PDB entry 9KSH | X-ray diffraction, 1.91 A resolution | chain A

# Chain A
Molecule: 3C-like proteinase nsp5
From: Severe acute respiratory syndrome coronavirus 2
Notes: EC 3.4.22.69
Reference sequence: P0DTD1 (R1AB_SARS2); residues 1-302 here correspond to UniProt positions 3264-3565 (UniProt number = residue number + 3263)
Amino-acid sequence (302 residues; each row starts with the number of its first residue):
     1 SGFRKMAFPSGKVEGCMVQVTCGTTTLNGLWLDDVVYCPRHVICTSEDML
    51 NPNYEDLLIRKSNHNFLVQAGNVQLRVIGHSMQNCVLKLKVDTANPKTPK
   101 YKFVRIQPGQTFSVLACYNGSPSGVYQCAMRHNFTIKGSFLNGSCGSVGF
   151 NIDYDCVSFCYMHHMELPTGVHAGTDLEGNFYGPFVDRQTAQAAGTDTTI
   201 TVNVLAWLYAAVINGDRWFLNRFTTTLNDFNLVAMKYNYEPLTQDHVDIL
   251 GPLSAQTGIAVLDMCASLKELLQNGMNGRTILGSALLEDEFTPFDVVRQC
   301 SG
Differences from the reference sequence: engineered mutation H132 (Pro3395 in P0DTD1)
Small-molecule neighbours: A1EGQ (6-[(6-chloranyl-2-methyl-indazol-5-yl)amino]-3-pyridin-3-yl-1-[[2,4,5-tris(fluoranyl)phenyl]methyl]-1,3,5-triazine-2,4-dione): T24, T25, T26, L27, H41, M49, Y54, F140, L141, N142, G143, S144, C145, H163, H164, M165, E166, H172, D187, R188, Q189
UniProt features mapped onto this chain:
  - active site: H41 (For 3CL-PRO activity), C145 (Nucleophile)
  - cross-link (Glycyl lysine isopeptide (Lys-Gly)): K5 (interchain with G-Cter in ubiquitin), K90 (interchain with G-Cter in ubiquitin)

# In short
Bound to chain A: compound A1EGQ. Curated annotation (UniProt) lists active-site residues H41 and C145.
Chain A is 3C-like proteinase nsp5 (Severe acute respiratory syndrome coronavirus 2); the structure, Crystal
structure of SARS-CoV-2 main protease in complex with compound 1, was determined by X-ray diffraction (same
publication as 9KR5, 9KSI, 9KSJ and 9KSK).
